Entry 6PPB (electron microscopy, 4.30 A resolution (low resolution: residue-level contacts below are approximate; hydrogen-bond / salt-bridge calls are withheld)); this record covers chains k and l of the 19 polymer chains in the assembly.

# Chain k
Protein: Capsid vertex component 1
From: Human herpesvirus 8
UniProt: Q76RH8 (Q76RH8_HHV8); residue numbers follow UniProt; this construct covers 1-454
Amino-acid sequence (454 residues; row label = number of the first residue in the row):
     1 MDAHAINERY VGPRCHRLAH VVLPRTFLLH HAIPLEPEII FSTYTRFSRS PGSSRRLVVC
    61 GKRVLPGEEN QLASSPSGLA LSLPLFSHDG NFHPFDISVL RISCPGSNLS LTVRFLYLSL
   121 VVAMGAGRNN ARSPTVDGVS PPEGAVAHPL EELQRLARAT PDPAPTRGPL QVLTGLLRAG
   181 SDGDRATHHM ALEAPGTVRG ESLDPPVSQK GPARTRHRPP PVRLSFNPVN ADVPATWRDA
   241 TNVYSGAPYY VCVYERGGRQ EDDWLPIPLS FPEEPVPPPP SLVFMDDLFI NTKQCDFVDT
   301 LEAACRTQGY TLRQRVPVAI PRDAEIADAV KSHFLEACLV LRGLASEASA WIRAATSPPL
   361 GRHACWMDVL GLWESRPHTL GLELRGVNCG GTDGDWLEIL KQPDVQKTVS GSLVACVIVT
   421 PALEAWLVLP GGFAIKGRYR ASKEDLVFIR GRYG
Unresolved in the structure: 67-74, 127-219, 257-260, 359-363
Differences from the reference sequence: conflict P165 (Leu in Q76RH8), S281 (Gly in Q76RH8)
Disulfides: C365-C389

# Chain l
Protein: Capsid vertex component 2
From: Human herpesvirus 8
UniProt: Q76RI7 (Q76RI7_HHV8); residue numbers follow UniProt; this construct covers 1-549
Amino-acid sequence (549 residues; row label = number of the first residue in the row):
     1 MLTSERSYLR YPKNRRWTEA GRFWAPHPEN VLFIHKPTME ETRRVALGLR SQLVRNRERK
    61 TKAHLLSLEL DRLVQVHDSR VRVINADIDA VKQMIGNMTW SDNIDMPQSR SHEPPLVTSP
   121 PQASHRNFTV AIVPGDPHFS VDRDLRGELM PTLYMNQNQW LPSFGPWFIS LTDNAMQRRV
   181 FPKELKGTVN FQNSTSLKLI SHTLTTVAST TADFFADARH LTDTQAALCL VNAYFCQKTS
   241 RQLPATPDDL LADLPQKLDL LITQLKQESG PGDFSFTYSN PQERASLAPL NKESRYPTAF
   301 FQRHKLHAMM AKAGLFPHNK GTGAPGTAPA MDLVFAITSA MFGSDIPPFS AYQWNLRAGI
   361 VALEVFILAY GLLEFGQVAR GHPNRRLNLV SLLGPKFQPG ALPDPNAPML KRGQLFSFIS
   421 EHYIIPTLQA NPNAPVSFIF PGIILAALEA RSTVSHKQPG PFVNLTGSRF NEIFEILNQQ
   481 LTFRDPLALL QARTALRLAT EEGLDVLLSH PSPPTLLQEI IKSQFGGGDD YDRAYFMVLG
   541 CLPVVLAVV
Unresolved in the structure: 1-21, 105-549

# Interface between chain k and chain l
Pairs across the interface (65; chain k residue first):
  F95(k) - L65(l)
  L118(k) - L68(l)
  L118(k) - E69(l)
  S119(k) - L68(l)
  V122(k) - L68(l)
  V122(k) - D71(l)
  V122(k) - Q75(l)
  G125(k) - Q75(l)
  V243(k) - T61(l)
  W264(k) - S79(l)
  W264(k) - R82(l)
  P266(k) - R72(l)
  P266(k) - S79(l)
  I267(k) - R72(l)
  L269(k) - R72(l)
  F271(k) - E69(l)
  P280(k) - E58(l)
  P280(k) - T61(l)
  P280(k) - K62(l)
  V283(k) - L65(l)
  F284(k) - T61(l)
  D287(k) - R57(l)
  N291(k) - R50(l)
  C295(k) - R50(l)
  C305(k) - I34(l)
  Y310(k) - L32(l)
  Y310(k) - F33(l)
  Y310(k) - I34(l)
  Y310(k) - K36(l)
  Y310(k) - M39(l)
  T311(k) - L32(l)
  T311(k) - F33(l)
  L312(k) - N30(l)
  L312(k) - V31(l)
  L312(k) - L32(l)
  L312(k) - I34(l)
  R313(k) - N30(l)
  Q314(k) - P26(l)
  Q314(k) - H27(l)
  Q314(k) - N30(l)
  P317(k) - P26(l)
  V318(k) - P26(l)
  A319(k) - W24(l)
  A319(k) - P26(l)
  I320(k) - F23(l)
  I320(k) - W24(l)
  P321(k) - F23(l)
  P321(k) - W24(l)
  R322(k) - R22(l)
  R322(k) - W24(l)
  D323(k) - W24(l)
  V330(k) - L32(l)
  K331(k) - L32(l)
  K331(k) - F33(l)
  F334(k) - I34(l)
  L335(k) - T38(l)
  L335(k) - M39(l)
  L335(k) - T42(l)
  L339(k) - T42(l)
  L339(k) - A46(l)
  R342(k) - R43(l)
  R342(k) - A46(l)
  R342(k) - R50(l)
  F433(k) - N30(l)
  F433(k) - L32(l)
Interface residues without a listed pair, chain k (48 interface residues in all): L116, A126, T241, D263, L265, P279, L288, E302, G309, A327, G343
Interface residues without a listed pair, chain l (33 interface residues in all): P28, V45, H64, V83

# In short
48 residues of chain k and 33 residues of chain l are in contact.
Here chain k is Capsid vertex component 1 and chain l is Capsid vertex component 2, both from Human
herpesvirus 8. Entry 6PPB (Kaposi's sarcoma-associated herpesvirus (KSHV), C5 portal vertex structure) was
determined by electron microscopy, deposited together with 6PPD, 6PPH and 6PPI.
